6KYR - chain A; structure by X-ray diffraction, 2.21 A resolution.

# Chain A
Molecule: Serine/threonine-protein kinase DCLK1
Source organism: Homo sapiens
Notes: EC 2.7.11.1
Reference sequence: O15075 (DCLK1_HUMAN); residues 379-704 here = UniProt positions 379-704
Amino-acid sequence (328 residues; numbered 377 to 704; the number before each row is that of its first residue):
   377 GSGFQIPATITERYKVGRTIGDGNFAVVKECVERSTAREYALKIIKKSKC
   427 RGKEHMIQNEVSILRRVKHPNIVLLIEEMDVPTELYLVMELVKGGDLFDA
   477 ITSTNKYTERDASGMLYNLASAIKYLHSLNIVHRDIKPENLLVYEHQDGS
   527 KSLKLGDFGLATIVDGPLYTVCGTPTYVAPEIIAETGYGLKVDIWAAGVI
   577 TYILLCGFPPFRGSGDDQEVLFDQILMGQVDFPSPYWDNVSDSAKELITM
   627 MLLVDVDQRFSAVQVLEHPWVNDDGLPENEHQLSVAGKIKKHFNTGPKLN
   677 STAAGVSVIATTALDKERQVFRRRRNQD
Unresolved in the structure: 377-379, 590-592, 670-677, 702-704
Differences from the reference sequence: expression tag (377-378); engineered mutation Leu675 (Pro in O15075)
Glycans and other covalent adducts: beta-mercaptoethanol (BME) linked to Cys548
From the paper describing this entry:
  - catalytic residues: Asp511, Asp533 (citing earlier work)
  - mutagenesis - D511N: abolished catalytic activity
  - mutagenesis - K692A, R698A, R701A: increased catalytic activity
  - disease-associated variants - G399E, G681E: increased catalytic activity
  - disease-associated variants - G399E, G681E: decreased stability
  - mutagenesis - K692A: decreased stability

# Overview
The paper reports catalytic residues Asp511 and Asp533; K692A, R698A and R701A, among others, increase
catalytic activity; 6 substitutions were tested in all.
Chain A is Serine/threonine-protein kinase DCLK1 (Homo sapiens); the structure, Crystal structure of DCLK1
mutant (P675L) Autoinhibited Kinase Domain, was determined by X-ray diffraction (same publication as 6KYQ).
